PDB entry 7O7F | electron microscopy, 3.15 A resolution | chains B and H of the 7 polymer chains in the assembly

Chain B:
Name: Guanine nucleotide-binding protein G(I)/G(S)/G(T) subunit beta-1
From: Bos taurus
Reference sequence: P62871 (GBB1_BOVIN); residue numbers follow UniProt; this construct covers 1-340
Chain sequence (340 residues; numbered 1 to 340; the number before each row is that of its first residue):
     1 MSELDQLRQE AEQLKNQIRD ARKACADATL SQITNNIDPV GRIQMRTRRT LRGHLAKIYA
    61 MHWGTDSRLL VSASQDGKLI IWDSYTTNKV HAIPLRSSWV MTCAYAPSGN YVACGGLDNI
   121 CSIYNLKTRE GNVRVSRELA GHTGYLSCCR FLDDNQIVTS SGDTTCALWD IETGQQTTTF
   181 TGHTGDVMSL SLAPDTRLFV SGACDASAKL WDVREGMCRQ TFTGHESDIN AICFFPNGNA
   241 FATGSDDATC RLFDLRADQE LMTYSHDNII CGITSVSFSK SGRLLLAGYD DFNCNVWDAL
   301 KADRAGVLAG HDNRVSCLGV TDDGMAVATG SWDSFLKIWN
Unresolved in the structure: 1-2
Swiss-Prot annotation at these positions:
  - modified residue: Ser2 (N-acetylserine), His266 (Phosphohistidine)

Chain H:
Name: Fab antibody fragment heavy chain
From: Mus musculus
Notes: antibody fragment or engineered binder
Chain sequence (221 residues; each row starts with the number of its first residue):
    20 DVQLVESGGG LVQPGGSRKL SCSASGFAFS SFGMHWVRQA PEKGLEWVAY ISSGSGTIYY
    80 ADTVKGRFTI SRDDPKNTLF LQMTSLRSED TAMYYCVRSI YYYGSSPFDF WGQGTTLTVS
   140 SAKTTPPSVY PLAPGCGDTT GSSVTLGCLV KGYFPESVTV TWNSGSLSSS VHTFPALLQS
   200 GLYTMSSSVT VPSSTWPSQT VTCSVAHPAS STTVDKKLEP S
Cystine bridges: Cys41-Cys115, Cys167-Cys222

How chain B and chain H interact:
Pairs across the interface (11):
  Arg68(B) - Tyr122(H)
  Leu69(B) - Tyr122(H)  hydrophobic
  Asp83(B) - Tyr122(H)
  Val90(B) - Tyr121(H)  hydrophobic
  Arg129(B) - Val21(H)
  Arg129(B) - Arg117(H)  hydrogen bond (backbone-side chain)
  Glu130(B) - Gly45(H)
  Glu130(B) - Phe46(H)
  Glu130(B) - Ala47(H)  hydrogen bond (backbone-backbone)
  Glu130(B) - Phe51(H)
  Gly131(B) - Phe51(H)
Other interface residues (no listed pair), chain B (10 interface residues in all): Asp66, His91, Asn132
Other interface residues (no listed pair), chain H (9 interface residues in all): Ile119

Summary:
Chain B and chain H form an interface of 10 and 9 residues respectively, with 2 hydrogen bonds. Among the
polar pairs are Arg129(B)-Arg117(H) and Glu130(B)-Ala47(H).
Chain B is Guanine nucleotide-binding protein G(I)/G(S)/G(T) subunit beta-1 (Bos taurus) and chain H is Fab
antibody fragment heavy chain (Mus musculus); the structure, Structural basis of the activation of the CC
chemokine receptor 5 by a chemokine agonist, was determined by electron microscopy.
